PDB entry 1UOE | X-ray diffraction, 2.00 A resolution | chains A and B

== Chain A (and B) ==
Molecule: Dihydroxyacetone kinase
Organism: Escherichia coli
Notes: EC 2.7.1.29; chain B of this document is another copy of the same molecule, construct and numbering; everything in this record applies to it too
UniProtKB: P76015 (YCGT_ECOLI); the author numbering skips numbers that UniProt does not, so the offset changes along the chain: 1-215 = UniProt 1-215; 218-368 = UniProt 216-366
Amino-acid sequence (366 residues; numbered 1 to 368; 2 numbers in that range are skipped by the numbering (no residue carries them; nothing is unmodelled there); the number before each row is that of its first residue):
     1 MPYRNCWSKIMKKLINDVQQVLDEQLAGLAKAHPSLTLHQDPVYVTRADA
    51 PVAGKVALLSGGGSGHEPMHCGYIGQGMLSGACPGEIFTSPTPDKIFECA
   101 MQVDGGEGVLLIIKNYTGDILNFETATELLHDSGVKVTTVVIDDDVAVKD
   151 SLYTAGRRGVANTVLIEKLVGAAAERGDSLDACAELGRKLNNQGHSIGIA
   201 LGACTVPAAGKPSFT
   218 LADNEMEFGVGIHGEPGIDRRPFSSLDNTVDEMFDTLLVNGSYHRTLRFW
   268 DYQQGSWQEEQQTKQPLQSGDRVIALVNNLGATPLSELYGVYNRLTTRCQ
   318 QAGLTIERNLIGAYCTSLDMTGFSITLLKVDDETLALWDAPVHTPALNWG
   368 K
Disordered / not traced: 1-19, 205-215
Differences from the reference sequence: conflict Gln20 (Asp in P76015), Asn245 (Gln in P76015)
Glycans and other covalent adducts: glycerol (GOL) linked to His230

== Chain A / chain B interface ==
Residue-residue contacts - 46 pairs, chain A then chain B:
  Glu24(A) - Asp244(B)
  Glu24(A) - Asn310(B)
  Gln25(A) - Ser303(B)
  Gln25(A) - Glu304(B)
  Gln25(A) - Tyr306(B)
  Ala27(A) - Asn310(B)
  Gly28(A) - Tyr306(B)
  Gly28(A) - Tyr309(B)
  Gly28(A) - Asn310(B)
  Leu29(A) - Tyr306(B)
  Lys31(A) - Tyr309(B)
  Lys31(A) - Asn310(B)  hydrogen bond
  Lys31(A) - Thr313(B)
  Ala32(A) - Tyr309(B)  hydrophobic
  Ala32(A) - Asn326(B)  hydrogen bond (backbone-side chain)
  Ala32(A) - Ile328(B)  hydrophobic
  His33(A) - Tyr306(B)  hydrogen bond
  Glu67(A) - Leu302(B)
  Glu67(A) - Ser303(B)
  Pro68(A) - Leu302(B)
  Asp244(A) - Glu24(B)
  Ala299(A) - Ala299(B)  hydrophobic
  Ala299(A) - Asp336(B)
  Leu302(A) - Pro68(B)  hydrophobic
  Ser303(A) - Gln25(B)
  Ser303(A) - Glu67(B)
  Tyr306(A) - Gln25(B)
  Tyr306(A) - Gly28(B)
  Tyr306(A) - Leu29(B)  hydrophobic
  Tyr306(A) - His33(B)  hydrogen bond
  Gly307(A) - Gln25(B)
  Tyr309(A) - Gly28(B)
  Tyr309(A) - Lys31(B)
  Tyr309(A) - Ala32(B)  hydrophobic
  Asn310(A) - Glu24(B)
  Asn310(A) - Ala27(B)
  Asn310(A) - Gly28(B)
  Asn310(A) - Lys31(B)  hydrogen bond
  Thr313(A) - Lys31(B)
  Asn326(A) - Ala32(B)  hydrogen bond (side chain-backbone)
  Ile328(A) - Ala32(B)  hydrophobic
  Asp336(A) - Ala299(B)
  Asp336(A) - Pro301(B)
  Asn365(A) - Asn365(B)  hydrogen bond (side chain-backbone)
  Asn365(A) - Trp366(B)
  Trp366(A) - Asn365(B)
Interface residues without a listed pair, chain A (29 interface residues in all): Gly298, Pro301, Glu304, Thr314, Leu335
Interface residues without a listed pair, chain B (29 interface residues in all): Gly298, Gly307, Thr314, Leu335

== In short ==
Chain A and chain B each contribute 29 residues to their interface; the contacts include 7 hydrogen bonds.
Among the polar pairs are Lys31(A)-Asn310(B), Ala32(A)-Asn326(B) and His33(A)-Tyr306(B).
Both chains are Dihydroxyacetone kinase (Escherichia coli). Entry 1UOE (Crystal structure of the
dihydroxyacetone kinase from E. coli in complex with glyceraldehyde) was determined by X-ray diffraction
together with 1UOD from the same study.
